Entry 4QCB (X-ray diffraction, 2.89 A resolution); this record covers chains A and D of the 3 polymer chains in the assembly.

== Chain A ==
Molecule: Uracil-DNA glycosylase
Source organism: Vaccinia virus
Notes: EC 3.2.2.27
Reference sequence: P04303 (UNG_VACCW); numbering as in UniProt (aligned over 1-218)
Chain sequence (221 residues; numbered -2 to 218; the number before each row is that of its first residue; numbers below 1 keep their minus sign (Gly-2 is residue -2)):
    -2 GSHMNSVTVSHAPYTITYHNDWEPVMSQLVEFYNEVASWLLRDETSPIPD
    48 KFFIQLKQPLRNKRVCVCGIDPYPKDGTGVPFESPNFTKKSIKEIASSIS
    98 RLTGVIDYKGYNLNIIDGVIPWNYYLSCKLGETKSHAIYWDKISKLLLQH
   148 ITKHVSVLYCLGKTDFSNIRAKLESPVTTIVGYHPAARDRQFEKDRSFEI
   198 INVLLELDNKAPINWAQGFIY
Unresolved in the structure: -2 to 0, 184-188
Construct notes: expression tag (-2 to 0); engineered mutation Asn17 (Asp in P04303), Phe163 (Tyr in P04303)
Swiss-Prot annotation at these positions:
  - active site: Asp68 (Proton acceptor)
  - mutagenesis: Lys126 (K126V: About 80% loss of processive DNA synthesis but unaffected UDG activity), Lys160 (K160V: About 90% loss of processive DNA synthesis but unaffected UDG activity), Arg187 (R187V: About 60% loss of processive DNA synthesis but unaffected UDG activity)
Reported in the primary citation:
  - binding site for the 12-nt DNA strand (chain D): Gly128, Thr130, Lys131, Gly159, Lys160, Thr161, Asp162, Tyr180, His181
  - binding site for the 12-nt DNA strand: Lys87, Glu129, Thr130, Lys131, Lys160, Thr161, Tyr180, His181, Ala183
  - contacts within the chain: Lys131-Asp162 (hydrogen bond), Lys160-Val178 (hydrogen bond), Arg167-Val174, Arg167-Thr176 (hydrogen bond), Arg167-Ser172 (backbone contact)
  - mutagenesis - K131V: abolished catalytic activity (citing earlier work)
  - mutagenesis - K160V: unchanged catalytic activity (citing earlier work)
  - mutagenesis - K160V, R187V: unchanged binding to DNA (citing earlier work)
  - mutagenesis - R187V: unchanged binding to A20 (citing earlier work)
  - catalytic residues: Asp68 (citing earlier work)
  - catalytic residues: His181 (by similarity / conservation)
  - conformationally variable residues (order/disorder transition, side-chain flip): Arg167, Pro173, His181, Ala184 to Gln188

== Chain D ==
Molecule: 12-nt DNA strand
Sequence (12 nucleotides; each row starts with the number of its first residue):
    21 GCAAACGTTTGC
Unresolved in the structure: 31-32

== Interface between chain A and chain D ==
Pairs across the interface - 9 pairs, chain A then chain D:
  Thr130(A) with DA23(D), phosphate contact
  Lys131(A) with DA24(D), salt bridge to the phosphate
  Gly159(A) with DA25(D), phosphate contact
  Lys160(A) with DA25(D), hydrogen bond to the phosphate
  Thr161(A) with DA25(D), hydrogen bond to the phosphate
  Tyr180(A) with DA25(D), phosphate contact; DC26(D), hydrogen bond to the phosphate
  His181(A) with DA24(D), phosphate contact; DA25(D), hydrogen bond to the phosphate
Interface residues without a listed pair, chain A (9 interface residues in all): Gly128, Asp162

== In short ==
9 residues of chain A face 4 of chain D across their interface; the contacts include 4 hydrogen bonds and 1
salt bridge. Polar contacts include Lys160(A)-DA25(D), Thr161(A)-DA25(D) and Tyr180(A)-DC26(D). The paper
reports catalytic residues Asp68(A) and His181(A); K131V of chain A abolishes catalytic activity; 3
substitutions were tested in all.
Here chain A is Uracil-DNA glycosylase (Vaccinia virus) and chain D is a 12-nt DNA strand. Entry 4QCB
(Protein-DNA complex of Vaccinia virus D4 with double-stranded non-specific DNA) was determined by X-ray
diffraction.
